Entry 9JS4 (electron microscopy, 3.80 A resolution); this record covers chains A and B of the 3 polymer chains in the assembly.

Chain A:
Molecule: Light chain of 8G3
Organism: Homo sapiens
Sequence (217 residues; numbered 1 to 217; the number before each row is that of its first residue):
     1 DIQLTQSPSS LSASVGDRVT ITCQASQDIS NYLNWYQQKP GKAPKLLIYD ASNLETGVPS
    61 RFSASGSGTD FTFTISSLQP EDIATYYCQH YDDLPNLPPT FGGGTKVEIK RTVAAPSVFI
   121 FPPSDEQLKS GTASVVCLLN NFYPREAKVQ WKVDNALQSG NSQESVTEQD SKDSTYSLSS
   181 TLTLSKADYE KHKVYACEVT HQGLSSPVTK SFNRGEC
Unresolved in the structure: 108-217
Disulfide bonds: C23-C88

Chain B:
Molecule: Heavy chain of 8G3
Organism: Homo heidelbergensis
Sequence (222 residues; each row starts with the number of its first residue):
     1 QVQLVESGGG LVQPGGSLRL SCAASGLTVS SNYMNWVRQA PGKGLEWVSV IYPGGTTYYA
    61 DSVKGRFTIS RHNSKNTLYL EMNSLRPEDT AVYYCARPIY GGNAGMDVWG QGTTVTVSSA
   121 STKGPSVFPL APSSKSTSGG TAALGCLVKD YFPEPVTVSW NSGALTSGVH TFPAVLQSSG
   181 LYSLSSVVTV PSSSLGTQTY ICNVNHKPSN TKVDKKVEPK SC
Unresolved in the structure: 1, 72-75, 120-222
Disulfide bonds: C22-C95

Interface between chain A and chain B:
Pairs across the interface - 19 pairs, chain A then chain B:
  N34(A) - I99(B)
  Y36(A) - D107(B)
  A43(A) - W109(B)  hydrophobic
  A43(A) - G110(B)
  P44(A) - W109(B)
  L46(A) - I99(B)  hydrophobic
  L46(A) - D107(B)
  Y49(A) - I99(B)  hydrophobic
  Y49(A) - G102(B)
  E55(A) - A104(B)
  E55(A) - G105(B)
  Y87(A) - L45(B)  hydrophobic
  D93(A) - Y52(B)  hydrogen bond
  D93(A) - Y58(B)
  D93(A) - Y100(B)  hydrogen bond
  P95(A) - Y58(B)
  P98(A) - W47(B)  hydrophobic
  P99(A) - W47(B)
  F101(A) - L45(B)
Also at the interface, not in a pair above, chain A (14 interface residues in all): K42
Also at the interface, not in a pair above, chain B (15 interface residues in all): E46, V50, Y94

In short:
Chain A and chain B form an interface of 14 and 15 residues respectively, with 2 hydrogen bonds. Polar
contacts include D93(A)-Y52(B) and D93(A)-Y100(B).
Here chain A is Light chain of 8G3 (Homo sapiens) and chain B is Heavy chain of 8G3 (Homo heidelbergensis).
Entry 9JS4 (Cryo-EM structure of neutralizing antibody 8G3 in complex with BA.1 RBD) was determined by
electron microscopy.
